4FLY - chains T and A of the 3 polymer chains in the assembly; structure by X-ray diffraction, 2.30 A resolution.

== Chain T ==
Molecule: Template strand
Sequence (13 nucleotides; each row starts with the number of its first residue):
     1 GUGTACGTGATCG

== Chain A ==
Name: DNA polymerase 1
From: Pyrococcus abyssi
Notes: EC 2.7.7.7
UniProt: P0CL77 (DPOL_PYRAB); residue numbers follow UniProt; this construct covers 1-771
Amino-acid sequence (793 residues; each row starts with the number of its first residue; numbers below 1 keep their minus sign (Met-21 is residue -21)):
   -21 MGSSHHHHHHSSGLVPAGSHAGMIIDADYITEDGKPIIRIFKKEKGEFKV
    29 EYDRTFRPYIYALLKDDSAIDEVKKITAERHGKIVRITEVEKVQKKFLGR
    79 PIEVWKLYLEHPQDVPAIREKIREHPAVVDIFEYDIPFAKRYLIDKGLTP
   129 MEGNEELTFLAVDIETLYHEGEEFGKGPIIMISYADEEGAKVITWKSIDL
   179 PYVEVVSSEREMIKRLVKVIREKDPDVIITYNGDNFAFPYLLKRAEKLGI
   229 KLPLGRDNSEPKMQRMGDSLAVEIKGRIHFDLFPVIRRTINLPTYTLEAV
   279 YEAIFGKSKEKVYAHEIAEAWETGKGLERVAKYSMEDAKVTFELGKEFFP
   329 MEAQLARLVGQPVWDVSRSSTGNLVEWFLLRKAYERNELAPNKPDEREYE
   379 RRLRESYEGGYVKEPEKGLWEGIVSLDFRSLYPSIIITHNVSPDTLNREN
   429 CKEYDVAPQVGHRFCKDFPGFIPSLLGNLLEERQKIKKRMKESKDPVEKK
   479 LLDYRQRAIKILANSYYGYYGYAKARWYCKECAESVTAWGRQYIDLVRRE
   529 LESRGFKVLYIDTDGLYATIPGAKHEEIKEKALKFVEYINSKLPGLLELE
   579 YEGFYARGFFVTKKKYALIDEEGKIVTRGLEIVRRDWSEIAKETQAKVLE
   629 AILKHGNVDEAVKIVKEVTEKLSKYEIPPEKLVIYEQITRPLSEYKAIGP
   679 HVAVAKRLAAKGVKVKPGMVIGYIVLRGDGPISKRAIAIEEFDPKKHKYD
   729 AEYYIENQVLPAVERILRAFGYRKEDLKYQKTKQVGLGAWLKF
Disordered / not traced: -21 to -2, 387-390, 758-771
Sequence notes: expression tag (-21 to 0); engineered mutation Ala215 (Asp in P0CL77)
Disulfide bonds: Cys429-Cys443, Cys507-Cys510
Bound ions: Mg2+: Asp141, Glu143, Asp315

== Interface between chain T and chain A ==
Pairs across the interface (43; chain T residue first):
  DG1(T) - Gln91(A)  hydrogen bond to the base
  DG1(T) - Pro115(A)  phosphate contact
  DU2(T) - Tyr7(A)  hydrogen bond to the phosphate
  DU2(T) - Pro36(A)  base contact
  DU2(T) - Tyr37(A)  hydrogen bond to the base
  DU2(T) - Pro90(A)  sugar contact
  DU2(T) - Gln91(A)  hydrogen bond to the phosphate
  DU2(T) - Val93(A)  sugar contact
  DU2(T) - Pro94(A)  sugar contact
  DU2(T) - Arg97(A)  phosphate contact
  DU2(T) - Glu111(A)  base contact
  DU2(T) - Tyr112(A)  base contact
  DU2(T) - Asp113(A)  hydrogen bond to the base
  DU2(T) - Ile114(A)  hydrogen bond to the base
  DU2(T) - Pro115(A)  sugar contact
  DU2(T) - Phe116(A)  hydrogen bond to the phosphate
  DU2(T) - Arg119(A)  base contact
  DG3(T) - Pro94(A)  phosphate contact
  DG3(T) - Arg97(A)  salt bridge to the phosphate
  DG3(T) - Asp113(A)  sugar contact
  DT4(T) - Arg243(A)  sugar contact
  DT4(T) - Gly245(A)  hydrogen bond to the phosphate
  DA5(T) - Met244(A)  base contact
  DA5(T) - Gly245(A)  phosphate contact
  DC6(T) - Tyr500(A)  hydrogen bond to the phosphate
  DC6(T) - Lys502(A)  phosphate contact
  DG7(T) - Tyr377(A)  phosphate contact
  DG9(T) - Lys593(A)  salt bridge to the phosphate
  DA10(T) - Trp615(A)  phosphate contact
  DA10(T) - Pro739(A)  phosphate contact
  DT11(T) - Pro678(A)  phosphate contact
  DT11(T) - Ile710(A)  phosphate contact
  DT11(T) - Tyr731(A)  hydrogen bond to the phosphate
  DT11(T) - Asn735(A)  hydrogen bond to the phosphate
  DC12(T) - Ala675(A)  phosphate contact
  DC12(T) - Ile676(A)  hydrogen bond to the phosphate
  DC12(T) - Gly677(A)  sugar contact
  DC12(T) - Pro709(A)  phosphate contact
  DC12(T) - Ile710(A)  phosphate contact
  DC12(T) - Ser711(A)  hydrogen bond to the phosphate
  DG13(T) - Lys674(A)  sugar contact
  DG13(T) - Ala675(A)  phosphate contact
  DG13(T) - Ile676(A)  hydrogen bond to the phosphate
Also at the interface, not in a pair above, chain A (38 interface residues in all): Gln242, Asp246, Ser247, Gln736

== In short ==
The interface between chain T and chain A involves 12 residues on one side and 38 on the other, with 14
hydrogen bonds and 2 salt bridges. Polar pairs include DG1(T)-Gln91(A), DU2(T)-Tyr37(A) and DU2(T)-Asp113(A).
Asp141(A), Glu143(A) and Asp315(A) form the Mg2+ site.
Here chain T is Template strand and chain A is DNA polymerase 1 (Pyrococcus abyssi). Entry 4FLY (Pyrococcus
abyssi B family DNA polymerase bound to a dsDNA, in edition mode) was determined by X-ray diffraction together
with 4FLT, 4FLU, 4FLV, 4FLW, 4FLX, 4FLZ and 3 further entries from the same study.
